Entry 4BAN (X-ray diffraction, 1.87 A resolution); this record covers chains B and D of the 3 polymer chains in the assembly.

[Chain B]
Protein: Thrombin heavy chain
Organism: Homo sapiens
Notes: EC 3.4.21.5
UniProtKB: P00734 (THRB_HUMAN); the construct lacks a stretch of the UniProt sequence, so the offset changes along the chain: 37-184 = UniProt 364-511; 185-289 = UniProt 518-622
Chain sequence (259 residues; each row starts with the number of its first residue; a row labelled like 184A-184F holds insertion residues (184A, then the next letters in order)):
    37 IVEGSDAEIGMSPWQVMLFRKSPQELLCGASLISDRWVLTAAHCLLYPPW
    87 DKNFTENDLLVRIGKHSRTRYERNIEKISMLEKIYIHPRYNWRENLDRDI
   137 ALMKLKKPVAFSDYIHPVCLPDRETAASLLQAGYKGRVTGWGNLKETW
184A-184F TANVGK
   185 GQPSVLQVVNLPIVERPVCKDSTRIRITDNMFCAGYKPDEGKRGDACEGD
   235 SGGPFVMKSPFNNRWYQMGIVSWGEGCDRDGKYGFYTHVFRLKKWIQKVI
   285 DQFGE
Unresolved in the structure: 184A-184F, 288-289
Disulfides: Cys-64/Cys-80, Cys-203/Cys-217, Cys-231/Cys-261
Glycans and other covalent adducts: N-acetylglucosamine (NAG) linked to Asn-89
Bound ions: Na+ site 1: Lys-204, Thr-207, Phe-245; Na+ site 2: Arg-263, Lys-266
Residues lining bound ligands: M6S ((2S)-N-[(4-carbamimidoylphenyl)methyl]-1-[(2R)-2-cyclohexyl-2-[[2-(methylamino)-2-oxidanylidene-ethyl]amino]ethanoyl]azetidine-2-carboxamide): His-79, Tyr-83, Trp-86, Glu-130, Asn-131, Leu-132, Ile-209, Asp-229, Ala-230, Cys-231, Glu-232, Ser-235, Val-255, Ser-256, Trp-257, Gly-258, Glu-259, Gly-260, Cys-261, Gly-268, Phe-269
Swiss-Prot annotation at these positions:
  - region: Ala-218 to Val-240 (High affinity receptor-binding region which is also known as the TP508 peptide)
  - active site (Charge relay system): His-79, Asp-135, Ser-235
  - glycosylation: Asn-89 (N-linked (GlcNAc...) (complex) asparagine)

[Chain D]
Protein: Hirudin variant-2
Organism: Hirudo medicinalis
UniProtKB: P01050 (HIRV1_HIRME); residues 353-364 here correspond to UniProt positions 53-64 (UniProt number = residue number - 300)
Chain sequence (12 residues; row label = number of the first residue in the row):
   353 DGDFEEIPEEYL
Unresolved in the structure: 353-354
Modified / non-standard residues: Tyr-363 (o-sulfo-l-tyrosine; TYS)

[How chain B and chain D interact]
Residue-residue contacts - 28 pairs, chain B then chain D:
  Phe-55(B) / Phe-356(D)  hydrophobic
  Lys-57(B) / Leu-364(D)
  Gln-60(B) / Phe-356(D)
  Gln-60(B) / Glu-357(D)
  Gln-60(B) / Glu-358(D)
  Gln-60(B) / Ile-359(D)
  Glu-61(B) / Phe-356(D)
  Leu-62(B) / Phe-356(D)
  Leu-96(B) / Ile-359(D)  hydrophobic
  Leu-96(B) / Tyr-363(D)
  Arg-98(B) / Ile-359(D)
  Arg-104(B) / Asp-355(D)  salt bridge
  Arg-104(B) / Phe-356(D)
  Thr-105(B) / Asp-355(D)
  Thr-105(B) / Phe-356(D)
  Thr-105(B) / Glu-357(D)  hydrogen bond (backbone-backbone)
  Arg-106(B) / Glu-357(D)
  Tyr-107(B) / Glu-357(D)  hydrogen bond (backbone-side chain)
  Tyr-107(B) / Glu-358(D)
  Tyr-107(B) / Pro-360(D)
  Tyr-107(B) / Tyr-363(D)
  Glu-112(B) / Tyr-363(D)
  Lys-113(B) / Tyr-363(D)
  Ile-114(B) / Ile-359(D)  hydrophobic
  Ile-114(B) / Tyr-363(D)
  Met-116(B) / Glu-362(D)
  Met-116(B) / Tyr-363(D)
  Met-116(B) / Leu-364(D)  hydrophobic
Interface residues without a listed pair, chain B (16 interface residues in all): Met-53

[In short]
16 residues of chain B face 9 of chain D across their interface, with 2 hydrogen bonds and 1 salt bridge.
Among the polar pairs are Arg-104(B)/Asp-355(D), Tyr-107(B)/Glu-357(D) and Thr-105(B)/Glu-357(D). Bound to
chain B: compound M6S. N-acetylglucosamine is covalently linked to Asn-89(B).
Chain B is Thrombin heavy chain (Homo sapiens) and chain D is Hirudin variant-2 (Hirudo medicinalis); the
structure, Thrombin in complex with inhibitor, was determined by X-ray diffraction together with 4BAH, 4BAK,
4BAM, 4BAO and 4BAQ from the same study.
